4EJF - chains B and G of the 8 polymer chains in the assembly; structure by X-ray diffraction, 2.65 A resolution.

Chain B:
Name: Caspase-6
Source organism: Homo sapiens
Notes: EC 3.4.22.59
UniProt: P55212 (CASP6_HUMAN); numbering as in UniProt (aligned over 24-293)
Amino-acid sequence (279 residues; numbered 21 to 299; the number before each row is that of its first residue):
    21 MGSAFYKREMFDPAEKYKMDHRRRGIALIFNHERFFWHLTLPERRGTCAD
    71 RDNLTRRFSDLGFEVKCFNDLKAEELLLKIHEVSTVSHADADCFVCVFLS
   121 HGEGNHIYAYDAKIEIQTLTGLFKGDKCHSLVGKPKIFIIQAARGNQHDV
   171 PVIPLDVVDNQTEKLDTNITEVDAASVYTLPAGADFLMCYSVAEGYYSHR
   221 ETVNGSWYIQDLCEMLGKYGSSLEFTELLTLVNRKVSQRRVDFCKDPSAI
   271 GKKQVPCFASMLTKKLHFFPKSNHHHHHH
Disordered / not traced: 21-29, 167-186, 293-299
Sequence notes: expression tag (21-23, 294-299); engineered mutation Ala163 (Cys in P55212)

Chain G:
Name: phage-derived peptide 419
Amino-acid sequence (18 residues; row label = number of the first residue in the row):
    33 TEKEKGRLHCVEWTILER
Disordered / not traced: 33-38

Chain B / chain G interface:
Residue-residue contacts (8; chain B residue first):
  Phe56(B) with Leu48(G), hydrophobic
  Trp57(B) with Arg50(G)
  His58(B) with Leu48(G); Glu49(G)
  Glu94(B) with Leu40(G)
  Leu97(B) with Leu40(G), hydrophobic
  Leu98(B) with Leu40(G), hydrophobic
  His101(B) with Arg39(G)

Summary:
7 residues of chain B and 5 residues of chain G are in contact.
Here chain B is Caspase-6 (Homo sapiens) and chain G is phage-derived peptide 419. Entry 4EJF (Allosteric
peptides that bind to a caspase zymogen and mediate caspase tetramerization) was determined by X-ray
diffraction.
